PDB entry 7QBG | X-ray diffraction, 2.69 A resolution | chains D and G of the 3 polymer chains in the assembly

== Chain D ==
Protein: CD320 antigen
Source organism: Homo sapiens
Reference sequence: Q9NPF0 (CD320_HUMAN); numbering as in UniProt (aligned over 52-198)
Sequence (147 residues; each row starts with the number of its first residue):
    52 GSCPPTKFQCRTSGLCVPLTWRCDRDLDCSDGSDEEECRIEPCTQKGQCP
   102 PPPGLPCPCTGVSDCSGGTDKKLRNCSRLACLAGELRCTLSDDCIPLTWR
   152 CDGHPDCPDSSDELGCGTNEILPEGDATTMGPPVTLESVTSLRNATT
Disordered / not traced: 52, 91-129, 173-198
UniProt features mapped onto this chain:
  - binding site (Ca(2+)): W72, D75, D77, D79, D85, E86, W150, D153, H155, D157, D163, E164
  - glycosylation (N-linked (GlcNAc...) asparagine): N126, N195
  - natural variant: E88 (deletion: In MATR; uncertain significance)
Disulfide bonds: C54-C67, C61-C80, C74-C89, C132-C145, C139-C158, C152-C167
Metal / ion sites: Ca2+ site 1: W72, D75, D77, D79, D85, E86; Ca2+ site 2: W150, D153, H155, D157, D163, E164
From the paper describing this entry:
  - disease-associated variants - E88DEL: decreased binding to TC (citing earlier work)

== Chain G ==
Protein: Anti-TC:CD320 nanobody TC-Nb4
Source organism: Vicugna pacos
Notes: antibody fragment or engineered binder
Sequence (135 residues; row label = number of the first residue in the row):
    22 QRQLVESGGGLVQPGGSLRLSCAASGFTPGIYDIGWFRQAPGKEREGVSC
    72 ISSRGSSTNYADSVKGRFIISRDNVKNTVYLQMNSLEPEDTAVYYCAAIY
   122 QPSNGCVLRPEYSYWGKGTPVTVSSHHHHHHEPEA
Disordered / not traced: 22, 76-77, 146-156
Disulfide bonds: C43-C117, C71-C127
Metal / ion sites: Ca2+: D54, Q122, S124, G126

== Chain D / chain G interface ==
Pairs across the interface (9; chain D residue first):
  L130(D) - P50(G)  hydrophobic
  L130(D) - N95(G)  hydrogen bond (backbone-backbone)
  L130(D) - N98(G)
  A131(D) - P50(G)
  L133(D) - G47(G)
  L133(D) - T49(G)
  E136(D) - T49(G)  hydrogen bond
  C145(D) - T49(G)
  C145(D) - P50(G)  hydrophobic
Also at the interface, not in a pair above, chain G (8 interface residues in all): S46, F48, R93

== In short ==
5 residues of chain D face 8 of chain G across their interface, with 2 hydrogen bonds. Polar contacts include
E136(D)-T49(G) and L130(D)-N95(G). W72(D), D75(D), D77(D), D79(D), D85(D) and E86(D) form the Ca2+ site 1.
UniProt lists 12 Ca2+-binding residues on chain D. From the paper: E88DEL of chain D reduces binding to TC.
Here chain D is CD320 antigen (Homo sapiens) and chain G is Anti-TC:CD320 nanobody TC-Nb4 (Vicugna pacos).
Entry 7QBG (TC:CD320 in complex with nanobody TC-Nb4) was determined by X-ray diffraction together with 7QBD,
7QBE and 7QBF from the same study.
